8S6T - chains A and B of the 3 polymer chains in the assembly; structure by X-ray diffraction, 1.85 A resolution.

== Chain A ==
Molecule: 3F1 (vh-VH1)
From: Mus musculus
Sequence (215 residues; row label = number of the first residue in the row; note: 1 number in that range is skipped by the numbering (no residue carries it; nothing is unmodelled there); a row labelled like 82A-82C holds insertion residues (82A, then the next letters in order)):
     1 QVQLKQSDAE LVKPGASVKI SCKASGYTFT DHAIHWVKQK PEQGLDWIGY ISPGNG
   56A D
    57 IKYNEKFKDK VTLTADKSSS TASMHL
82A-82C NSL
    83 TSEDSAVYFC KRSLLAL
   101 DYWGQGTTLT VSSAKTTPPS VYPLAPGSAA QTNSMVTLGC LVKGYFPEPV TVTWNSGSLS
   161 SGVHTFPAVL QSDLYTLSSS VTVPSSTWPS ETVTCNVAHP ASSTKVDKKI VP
Disulfide bonds: Cys-22/Cys-92, Cys-140/Cys-195

== Chain B ==
Molecule: 3F1 (vl-cl)
From: Mus musculus
Sequence (211 residues; each row starts with the number of its first residue):
     1 DILMTQSHKF MSTSVGDRVS ITCKASQDVG TNIAWYQQKP GRSPKVLIYS ASTRHTGVPD
    61 RFTGSGSGTD FTLTISNVQS EDLTDYFCQQ YSSFPLTFGV GTKLELKRAD AAPTVSIFPP
   121 SSEQLTSGGA SVVCFLNNFY PKDINVKWKI DGSERQNGVL NSWTDQDSKD STYSMSSTLT
   181 LTKDEYERHN SYTCEATHKT STSPIVKSFN R
Disulfide bonds: Cys-23/Cys-88, Cys-134/Cys-194

== Chain A / chain B interface ==
Contacting residue pairs (67):
  His-35(A) / Phe-94(B)
  His-35(A) / Leu-96(B)
  Gln-39(A) / Gln-38(B)  hydrogen bond
  Glu-42(A) / Lys-9(B)  hydrogen bond (backbone-side chain)
  Glu-42(A) / Val-100(B)
  Leu-45(A) / Phe-87(B)  hydrophobic
  Leu-45(A) / Phe-98(B)  hydrophobic
  Trp-47(A) / Phe-94(B)  hydrophobic
  Trp-47(A) / Pro-95(B)  hydrophobic
  Trp-47(A) / Leu-96(B)
  Tyr-50(A) / Phe-94(B)  hydrophobic
  Asn-60(A) / Pro-95(B)
  Phe-91(A) / Gln-38(B)
  Phe-91(A) / Ser-43(B)
  Leu-96(A) / Gln-89(B)  hydrogen bond (backbone-side chain)
  Leu-96(A) / Tyr-91(B)  hydrophobic
  Leu-96(A) / Leu-96(B)
  Leu-97(A) / Ala-34(B)  hydrophobic
  Leu-97(A) / Tyr-49(B)  hydrophobic
  Leu-97(A) / Tyr-91(B)  hydrophobic
  Ala-98(A) / Tyr-36(B)
  Leu-99(A) / Tyr-36(B)  hydrogen bond (backbone-side chain)
  Leu-99(A) / Val-46(B)  hydrophobic
  Leu-99(A) / Tyr-49(B)  hydrophobic
  Leu-99(A) / His-55(B)
  Asp-101(A) / Lys-45(B)
  Asp-101(A) / Val-46(B)  hydrogen bond (side chain-backbone)
  Trp-103(A) / Tyr-36(B)  hydrogen bond
  Trp-103(A) / Pro-44(B)
  Gly-104(A) / Ser-43(B)
  Tyr-122(A) / Ser-121(B)
  Tyr-122(A) / Glu-123(B)
  Tyr-122(A) / Gln-124(B)
  Tyr-122(A) / Ser-127(B)
  Pro-123(A) / Ser-121(B)
  Pro-123(A) / Glu-123(B)
  Leu-124(A) / Phe-118(B)
  Ala-125(A) / Phe-118(B)
  Pro-126(A) / Phe-118(B)
  Thr-137(A) / Ser-116(B)
  Thr-137(A) / Phe-118(B)
  Leu-141(A) / Ser-131(B)
  Lys-143(A) / Gln-124(B)
  His-164(A) / Asn-137(B)
  His-164(A) / Asn-138(B)  hydrogen bond
  His-164(A) / Ser-174(B)  hydrogen bond
  Thr-165(A) / Thr-164(B)
  Phe-166(A) / Phe-135(B)  hydrophobic
  Phe-166(A) / Asn-137(B)
  Phe-166(A) / Ser-162(B)
  Phe-166(A) / Thr-164(B)
  Phe-166(A) / Ser-174(B)
  Phe-166(A) / Met-175(B)
  Phe-166(A) / Ser-176(B)
  Pro-167(A) / Ser-162(B)  hydrogen bond (backbone-side chain)
  Pro-167(A) / Trp-163(B)
  Val-169(A) / Leu-160(B)  hydrophobic
  Val-169(A) / Asn-161(B)
  Leu-170(A) / Leu-160(B)
  Gln-171(A) / Leu-160(B)
  Gln-171(A) / Thr-180(B)  hydrogen bond
  Ser-178(A) / Phe-135(B)
  Ser-178(A) / Ser-176(B)  hydrogen bond
  Ser-179(A) / Phe-135(B)
  Ser-180(A) / Phe-135(B)
  Ser-180(A) / Asn-137(B)  hydrogen bond
  Lys-208(A) / Glu-123(B)  salt bridge
Also at the interface, not in a pair above, chain A (39 interface residues in all): Val-37, Gly-44, Glu-61, Lys-93, Leu-138
Also at the interface, not in a pair above, chain B (41 interface residues in all): Asp-1, Arg-42, Pro-119, Val-133

== Summary ==
Chain A and chain B form an interface of 39 and 41 residues respectively; the contacts include 12 hydrogen
bonds and 1 salt bridge. Polar pairs include Lys-208(A)/Glu-123(B), Gln-39(A)/Gln-38(B) and
Glu-42(A)/Lys-9(B).
Here chain A is 3F1 (vh-VH1) and chain B is 3F1 (vl-cl), both from Mus musculus. Entry 8S6T (Crystal structure
of Fab-3F1 complexed to a bis-STn glycopeptide) was determined by X-ray diffraction.
